3HAP - chain A; structure by X-ray diffraction, 1.60 A resolution.

== Chain A ==
Name: Bacteriorhodopsin
Source organism: Halobacterium salinarum
Reference sequence: P02945 (BACR_HALSA); residues 1-249 here correspond to UniProt positions 14-262 (UniProt number = residue number + 13)
Chain sequence (249 residues; numbered 1 to 249; the number before each row is that of its first residue):
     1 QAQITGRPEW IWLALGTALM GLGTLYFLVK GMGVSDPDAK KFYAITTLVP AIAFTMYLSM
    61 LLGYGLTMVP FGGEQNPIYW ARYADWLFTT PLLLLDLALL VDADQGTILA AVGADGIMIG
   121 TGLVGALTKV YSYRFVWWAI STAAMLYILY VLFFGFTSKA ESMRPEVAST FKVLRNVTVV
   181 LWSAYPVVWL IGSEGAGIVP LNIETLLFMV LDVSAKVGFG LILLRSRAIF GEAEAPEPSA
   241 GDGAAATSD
Unresolved in the structure: 1-5, 232-249
Sequence notes: engineered mutation Ala-111 (Leu124 in P02945)
Swiss-Prot annotation at these positions:
  - site: Asp-85 (Primary proton acceptor)
  - modified residue: Gln-1 (Pyrrolidone carboxylic acid), Lys-216 (N6-(retinylidene)lysine)
Covalently attached groups: retinal (RET) linked to Lys-216
Ligand contacts:
  - CPS (3-[(3-cholamidopropyl)dimethylammonio]-1-propanesulfonate): Gly-6, Trp-10, Leu-61, Leu-62, Gly-63
  - hexadecane (R16): Leu-146, Leu-149, Tyr-150, Phe-153, Val-179
  - retinal (RET): Tyr-83, Trp-86, Thr-89, Thr-90, Leu-93, Met-118, Ile-119, Gly-122, Trp-138, Ser-141, Thr-142, Met-145, Trp-182, Tyr-185, Pro-186, Trp-189, Asp-212, Ala-215

== Overview ==
Chain A binds hexadecane and compound CPS. Retinal is covalently linked to Lys-216.
Chain A is Bacteriorhodopsin (Halobacterium salinarum); the structure, Crystal structure of bacteriorhodopsin
mutant L111A crystallized from bicelles, was determined by X-ray diffraction (same publication as 3HAN, 3HAO,
3HAQ, 3HAR and 3HAS).
